PDB entry 6J0N | electron microscopy, 3.50 A resolution | chains 5 and z of the 54 polymer chains in the assembly

Chain 5 (and z):
Protein: Pvc1
From: Photorhabdus asymbiotica subsp. asymbiotica (strain ATCC 43949 / 3105-77)
Notes: chain z of this document is another copy of the same molecule, construct and numbering; everything in this record applies to it too
UniProt: B6VNP4 (B6VNP4_PHOAA); residue numbers follow UniProt; this construct covers 1-149
Amino-acid sequence (149 residues; row label = number of the first residue in the row):
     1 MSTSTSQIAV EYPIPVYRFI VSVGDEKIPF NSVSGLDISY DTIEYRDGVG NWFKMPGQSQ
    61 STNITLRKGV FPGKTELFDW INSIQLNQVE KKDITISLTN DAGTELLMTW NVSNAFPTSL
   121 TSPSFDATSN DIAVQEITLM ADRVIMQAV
Not modelled in the structure: 1

How chain 5 and chain z interact:
Pairs across the interface (64; chain 5 residue first):
  Glu11(5) with Phe71(z)
  Tyr12(5) with Pro72(z)
  Pro13(5) with Val70(z); Phe71(z), hydrophobic; Ile132(z), hydrophobic
  Ile14(5) with Val70(z), hydrophobic; Pro72(z), hydrophobic; Ile132(z); Ala133(z), hydrogen bond (backbone-backbone)
  Pro15(5) with Asp131(z)
  Val16(5) with Ser124(z); Ser129(z); Asp131(z); Ala133(z), hydrophobic
  Tyr17(5) with Asp126(z); Ser129(z)
  Phe19(5) with Phe125(z), hydrophobic
  Asn31(5) with Asp126(z); Ala127(z), hydrogen bond (backbone-backbone)
  Ser32(5) with Phe125(z), hydrogen bond (side chain-backbone); Asp126(z)
  Val33(5) with Ser124(z); Phe125(z), hydrogen bond (backbone-backbone)
  Leu36(5) with Ser122(z), hydrogen bond (backbone-backbone); Phe125(z), hydrophobic
  Asp37(5) with Leu120(z); Thr121(z)
  Ile38(5) with Phe78(z), hydrophobic; Ile81(z), hydrophobic; Ser119(z), hydrogen bond (backbone-backbone); Leu120(z), hydrogen bond (backbone-backbone)
  Ser39(5) with Ser119(z)
  Tyr40(5) with Ile84(z); Thr118(z)
  Thr42(5) with Phe116(z); Met140(z)
  Glu44(5) with Met140(z)
  Arg46(5) with Gln58(z)
  Trp52(5) with Gln58(z)
  Lys54(5) with Ser61(z), hydrogen bond; Thr62(z); Lys91(z), hydrogen bond (backbone-side chain); Phe116(z); Met140(z); Ala141(z), hydrogen bond (side chain-backbone)
  Met55(5) with Asn87(z)
  Pro56(5) with Ile84(z), hydrophobic; Leu86(z); Asn87(z); Val89(z), hydrophobic; Phe116(z), hydrophobic
  Ile96(5) with Phe125(z), hydrophobic
  Leu98(5) with Phe125(z), hydrophobic
  Leu107(5) with Pro72(z)
  Met108(5) with Phe71(z); Pro72(z); Thr75(z)
  Trp110(5) with Ser122(z), hydrogen bond; Pro123(z)
  Ile145(5) with Phe78(z), hydrophobic
  Met146(5) with Thr75(z); Phe78(z); Gln135(z)
  Ala148(5) with Thr75(z)
Also at the interface, not in a pair above, chain 5 (36 interface residues in all): Ala9, Val10, Ser34, Gly57, Val144
Also at the interface, not in a pair above, chain z (36 interface residues in all): Ser59, Lys74, Thr128, Asp142

Summary:
Chain 5 and chain z each contribute 36 residues to their interface, with 11 hydrogen bonds. Among the polar
pairs are Ser32(5)-Phe125(z), Lys54(5)-Ser61(z) and Lys54(5)-Lys91(z).
Chain 5 and chain z are both Pvc1 (Photorhabdus asymbiotica subsp. asymbiotica (strain ATCC 43949 / 3105-77));
the structure, Cryo-EM Structure of an Extracellular Contractile Injection System, baseplate in extended
state, refined in C6 symmetry, was determined by electron microscopy together with 6J0B, 6J0C, 6J0F and 6J0M
from the same study.
